Entry 3J1O (electron microscopy, 16.00 A resolution (very low resolution: no residue pairs are listed; an interface is given only as per-side residue counts)); this record covers chains L and M of the 7 polymer chains in the assembly.

== Chain L ==
Molecule: Mediator of RNA polymerase II transcription subunit 18
Organism: Saccharomyces cerevisiae
UniProtKB: P32585 (MED18_YEAST); numbering as in UniProt; present here: 1-107, 141-307
Chain sequence (275 residues; each row starts with the number of its first residue; note: 32 numbers in that range are skipped by the numbering (no residue carries them; nothing is unmodelled there)):
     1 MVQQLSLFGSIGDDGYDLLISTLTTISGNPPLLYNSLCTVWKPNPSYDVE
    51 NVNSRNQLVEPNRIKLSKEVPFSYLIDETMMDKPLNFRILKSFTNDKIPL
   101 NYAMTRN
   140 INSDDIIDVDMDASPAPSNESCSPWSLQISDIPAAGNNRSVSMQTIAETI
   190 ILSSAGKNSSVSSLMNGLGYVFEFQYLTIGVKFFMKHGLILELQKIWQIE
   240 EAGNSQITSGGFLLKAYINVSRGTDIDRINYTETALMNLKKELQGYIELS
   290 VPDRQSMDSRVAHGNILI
Unresolved in the structure: 1, 50-60, 140-158, 172-177, 301-307
Swiss-Prot annotation at these positions:
  - mutagenesis: Thr22 (T22I: In SRB5-1; suppresses the phenotypic defects of an RNA polymerase II CTD truncation)

== Chain M ==
Molecule: Mediator of RNA polymerase II transcription subunit 20
Organism: Saccharomyces cerevisiae
UniProtKB: P34162 (MED20_YEAST); residue numbers follow UniProt; this construct covers 1-210
Chain sequence (210 residues; row label = number of the first residue in the row):
     1 MGKSAVIFVERATPATLTELKDALSNSILSVRDPWSIDFRTYRCSIKNLP
    51 ADVSKLMYSITFHHHGRQTVLIKDNSAMVTTAAAADIPPALVFNGSSTGV
   101 PESIDTILSSKLSNIWMQRQLIKGDAGETLILDGLTVRLVNLFSSTGFKG
   151 LLIELQADEAGEFETKIAGIEGHLAEIRAKEYKTSSDSLGPDTSNEICDL
   201 AYQYVRALEL
Unresolved in the structure: 1, 50-53
Swiss-Prot annotation at these positions:
  - mutagenesis: Pro14 (P14H: In SRB2-1; suppresses the phenotypic defects of an RNA polymerase II CTD truncation)

== Interface between chain L and chain M ==
At this resolution (16 A) residue pairs are not listed: 20 residues of chain L and 16 of chain M lie at the interface.

== Overview ==
The interface between chain L and chain M involves 20 residues on one side and 16 on the other. Curated
annotation (UniProt) lists one mutagenesis site on chain L; one mutagenesis site on chain M.
Chain L is Mediator of RNA polymerase II transcription subunit 18 and chain M is Mediator of RNA polymerase II
transcription subunit 20, both from Saccharomyces cerevisiae; the structure, Cryo-EM map of a yeast minimal
preinitiation complex interacting with the Mediator Head module, was determined by electron microscopy (same
publication as 3J1N).
